PDB entry 2B3Q | X-ray diffraction, 2.30 A resolution | chains A and D

# Chain A (and D)
Name: green fluorescent protein
Organism: Aequorea victoria
Notes: chain D of this document is another copy of the same molecule, construct and numbering; everything in this record applies to it too
Reference sequence: P42212 (GFP_AEQVI); aligned to UniProt positions 1-238 over residues 1-238
Chain sequence (244 residues; row label = number of the first residue in the row; note: 2 numbers in that range are skipped by the numbering (no residue carries them; nothing is unmodelled there)):
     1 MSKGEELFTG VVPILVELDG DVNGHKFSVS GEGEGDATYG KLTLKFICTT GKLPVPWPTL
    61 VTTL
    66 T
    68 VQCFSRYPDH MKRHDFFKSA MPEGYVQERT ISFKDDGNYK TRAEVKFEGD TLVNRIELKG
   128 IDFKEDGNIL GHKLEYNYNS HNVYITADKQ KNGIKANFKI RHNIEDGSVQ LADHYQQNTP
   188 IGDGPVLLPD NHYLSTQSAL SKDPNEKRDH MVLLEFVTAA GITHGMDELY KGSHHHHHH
Unresolved in the structure: 1-2, 232-246
Sequence notes: engineered mutation Leu-64 (Phe in P42212), Arg-80 (Gln in P42212), Ser-99 (Phe in P42212), Thr-153 (Met in P42212), Ala-163 (Val in P42212); chromophore (66, 66, 66); expression tag (239-246)
Modified residues: Thr-66 ({2-[(1R,2R)-1-amino-2-hydroxypropyl]-4-(4-hydroxybenzylidene)-5-oxo-4,5-dihydro-1H-imidazol-1-yl}acetic acid; CRO)
Metal / ion sites: Mg2+: Arg-168 (shared with Arg-168(D) of chain D)
From the paper describing this entry:
  - mutagenesis - S30R, N105T: increased stability in response to urea
  - contacts within the chain: Glu-17/Ser-30 (hydrogen bond), Asp-36/Tyr-39 (hydrophobic contact), Thr-38/Tyr-39 (hydrophobic contact), Asn-105/Lys-107

# Chain A / chain D interface
Contacting residue pairs (35; chain A residue first):
  Tyr-39(A) with Pro-211(D); Asn-212(D)
  Glu-142(A) with Asn-149(D)
  Tyr-143(A) with Gln-204(D)
  Asn-144(A) with Ser-147(D); Gln-204(D)
  Tyr-145(A) with Ser-147(D), hydrogen bond (backbone-side chain); Gln-204(D), hydrogen bond (backbone-side chain)
  Asn-146(A) with Asn-146(D); Ser-147(D), hydrogen bond (side chain-backbone); Arg-168(D), hydrogen bond
  Ser-147(A) with Asn-144(D); Tyr-145(D), hydrogen bond (side chain-backbone); Asn-146(D), hydrogen bond (backbone-side chain); Asn-170(D)
  Asn-149(A) with Glu-142(D)
  Arg-168(A) with Asn-146(D), hydrogen bond; Asn-170(D)
  Asn-170(A) with Ser-147(D); Arg-168(D)
  Gln-204(A) with Tyr-143(D); Asn-144(D); Tyr-145(D), hydrogen bond (side chain-backbone); Ala-206(D); Leu-207(D), hydrogen bond (side chain-backbone)
  Ala-206(A) with Gln-204(D); Phe-223(D), hydrophobic
  Leu-207(A) with Gln-204(D), hydrogen bond (backbone-side chain)
  Ser-208(A) with Phe-223(D)
  Pro-211(A) with Tyr-39(D)
  Asn-212(A) with Tyr-39(D)
  Leu-221(A) with Leu-221(D), hydrophobic; Phe-223(D), hydrophobic
  Phe-223(A) with Ala-206(D), hydrophobic; Ser-208(D)
Other interface residues (no listed pair), chain A (24 interface residues in all): Thr-38, Lys-41, Ser-202, Ser-205, Lys-209, Asp-210
Other interface residues (no listed pair), chain D (24 interface residues in all): Thr-38, Tyr-200, Ser-202, Ser-205, Lys-209, Asp-210
Interface features reported in the paper:
  - residue pairs: Tyr-39(A)/Asn-212(D) (hydrophobic contact)

# In short
Chain A and chain D each contribute 24 residues to their interface, with 10 hydrogen bonds. Polar pairs
include Tyr-145(A)/Ser-147(D), Tyr-145(A)/Gln-204(D) and Asn-146(A)/Ser-147(D). The authors report a
hydrophobic contact between Tyr-39(A) and Asn-212(D). The paper reports that S30R and N105T of chain A
increase stability in response to urea; contacts within the chain involving Ser-30(A), Glu-17(A) and Tyr-39(A)
among others.
Both chains are green fluorescent protein (Aequorea victoria). Entry 2B3Q (Crystal structure of a well-folded
variant of green fluorescent protein) was determined by X-ray diffraction (same publication as 2B3P).
